2PMS - chains A and C; structure by X-ray diffraction, 2.91 A resolution.

== Chain A ==
Name: Lactotransferrin
From: Homo sapiens
Notes: EC 3.4.21.-; fragment: N-terminal lobe
UniProtKB: Q5EK51 (Q5EK51_HUMAN); residues 1-344 here correspond to UniProt positions 20-363 (UniProt number = residue number + 19)
Chain sequence (344 residues; numbered 1 to 344; the number before each row is that of its first residue):
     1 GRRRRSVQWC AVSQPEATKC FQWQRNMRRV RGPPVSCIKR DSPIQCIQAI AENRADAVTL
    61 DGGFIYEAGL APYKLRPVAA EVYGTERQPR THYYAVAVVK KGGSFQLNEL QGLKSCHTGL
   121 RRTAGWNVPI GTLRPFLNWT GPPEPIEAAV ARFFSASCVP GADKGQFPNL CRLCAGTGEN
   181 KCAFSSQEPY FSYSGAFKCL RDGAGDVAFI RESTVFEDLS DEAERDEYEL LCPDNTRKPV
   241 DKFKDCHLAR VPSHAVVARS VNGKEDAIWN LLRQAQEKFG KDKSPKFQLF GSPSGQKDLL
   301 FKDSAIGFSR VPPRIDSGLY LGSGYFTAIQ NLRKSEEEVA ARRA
Not modelled in the structure: 1-2, 334-344
Construct notes: conflict T123 (Asn142 in Q5EK51)
Cystine bridges: C10-C46, C20-C37, C116-C199, C158-C174, C171-C182, C232-C246
Covalently attached groups: glycan linked to N138
Bound ions: Fe ion: D61, Y93, Y193, H254 (together with carbonate ion); Zn2+: H247 (shared with E262(C) of chain C; 2 residues of chain D)
Small-molecule neighbours: carbonate ion: D61, Y93, T118, R122, T123, A124, G125, Y193, R211, H254
What the authors report for this chain:
  - Fe ion coordination: D61, Y93, Y193, H254
  - conformationally variable residues (side-chain flip): R3, R4, R5, H92
  - specificity-determining residues: F21, R25, D41 (proposed by the authors, not directly observed)

== Chain C ==
Name: Pneumococcal surface protein A (pspa)
From: Streptococcus pneumoniae
Notes: fragment: Lactoferrin-binding domain
UniProtKB: Q8DRI0 (Q8DRI0_STRR6); residues 168-288 here correspond to UniProt positions 199-319 (UniProt number = residue number + 31)
Chain sequence (125 residues; numbered 164 to 288; the number before each row is that of its first residue):
   164 GSHMDAEEVA PQAKIAELEN QVHRLEQELK EIDESESEDY AKEGFRAPLQ SKLDAKKAKL
   224 SKLEELSDKI DELDAEIAKL EDQLKAAEEN NNVEDYFKEG LEKTIAAKKA ELEKTEADLK
   284 KAVNE
Not modelled in the structure: 198-209, 253-256
Construct notes: expression tag (164-167)
Bound ions: Zn2+ site 1: H166, D168 (shared with 1 residue of chain B; 1 residue of chain D); Zn2+ site 2: E262 (shared with H247(A) of chain A; 2 residues of chain D)
What the authors report for this chain:
  - Zn2+ coordination: D168
  - mutagenesis - E180A/E182A/D237A/E279A, E180A/E182A/D237A, E180A/E182A/E279A, E182A/D237A/E279A: abolished binding to Lactotransferrin (chain A)
  - mutagenesis - E180A/E182A, D237A/E279A: unchanged binding to Lactotransferrin (chain A)
  - mutagenesis - E180A/D237A/E279A: decreased binding to Lactotransferrin (chain A)

== Chain A / chain C interface ==
Contacting residue pairs - 28 pairs, chain A then chain C:
  R4(A) - E227(C)  salt bridge
  R4(A) - S230(C)  hydrogen bond
  R4(A) - D234(C)  salt bridge
  R5(A) - D231(C)  salt bridge
  R5(A) - E235(C)  salt bridge
  S6(A) - D234(C)  hydrogen bond
  Q8(A) - E227(C)
  Q14(A) - E171(C)
  F21(A) - Q175(C)  hydrogen bond (backbone-side chain)
  F21(A) - A176(C)  hydrophobic
  F21(A) - A179(C)  hydrophobic
  Q24(A) - Q175(C)  hydrogen bond
  R25(A) - Q175(C)  hydrogen bond
  R28(A) - I233(C)
  R28(A) - D237(C)  salt bridge
  R28(A) - L275(C)
  R28(A) - E279(C)  salt bridge
  P34(A) - D234(C)
  C37(A) - A179(C)
  I38(A) - E182(C)
  K39(A) - A179(C)
  K39(A) - E180(C)  salt bridge
  K39(A) - N183(C)  hydrogen bond (backbone-side chain)
  R40(A) - E182(C)  salt bridge
  R40(A) - H186(C)  hydrogen bond
  D41(A) - R187(C)  salt bridge
  Q45(A) - H186(C)
  R54(A) - E189(C)  salt bridge
Other interface residues (no listed pair), chain A (18 interface residues in all): R3
Other interface residues (no listed pair), chain C (20 interface residues in all): I178
Interface features reported in the paper:
  - specific contacts: R4(A)-E227(C), R4(A)-S230(C), R5(A)-D231(C), Q14(A)-E171(C), F21(A)-Q175(C), Q24(A)-Q175(C), R25(A)-Q175(C) (hydrogen bond), R28(A)-D237(C), R28(A)-E279(C), K39(A)-E180(C), K39(A)-N183(C), R40(A)-E182(C), D41(A)-N183(C) (water-mediated contact), R54(A)-E182(C), E182(C)-K39(A), R187(C)-D41(A) (water-mediated contact)
  - interface residues, chain A: R3(A), F21(A), I38(A)

== Overview ==
18 residues of chain A face 20 of chain C across their interface, with 7 hydrogen bonds and 10 salt bridges.
Polar contacts include R4(A)-E227(C), R4(A)-D234(C) and R5(A)-D231(C). The authors report contacts between
R4(A) and E227(C), R4(A) and S230(C) and R5(A) and D231(C) among others; a hydrogen bond between R25(A) and
Q175(C); water-mediated contacts between D41(A) and N183(C) and R187(C) and D41(A). The paper reports that
E180A/E182A/D237A/E279A, E180A/E182A/D237A and E180A/E182A/E279A of chain C, among others, abolish binding to
Lactotransferrin (chain A); interface residues R3(A), F21(A) and I38(A); 7 substitutions were tested in all.
Here chain A is Lactotransferrin (Homo sapiens) and chain C is Pneumococcal surface protein A (pspa)
(Streptococcus pneumoniae). Entry 2PMS (Crystal structure of the complex of human lactoferrin N-lobe and
lactoferrin-binding domain of pneumococcal surface protein ...) was determined by X-ray diffraction.
